8SZN - chains W and X of the 7 polymer chains in the assembly; structure by X-ray diffraction, 2.33 A resolution.

Chain W (and X):
Protein: ATP-dependent Clp protease proteolytic subunit
From: Neisseria meningitidis
Notes: EC 3.4.21.92; chain X of this document is another copy of the same molecule, construct and numbering; everything in this record applies to it too
Reference sequence: Q9JZ38 (CLPP_NEIMB); residues 1-204 here = UniProt positions 1-204
Amino-acid sequence (204 residues; each row starts with the number of its first residue):
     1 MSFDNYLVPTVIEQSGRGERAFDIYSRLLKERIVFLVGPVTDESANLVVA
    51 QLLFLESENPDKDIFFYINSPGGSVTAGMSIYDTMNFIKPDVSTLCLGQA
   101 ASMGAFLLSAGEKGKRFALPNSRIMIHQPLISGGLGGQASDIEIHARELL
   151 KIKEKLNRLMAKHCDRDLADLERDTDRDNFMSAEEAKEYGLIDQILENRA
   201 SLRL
Disordered / not traced: 1-9, 134-135, 202-204 (chain X: 1-6, 134, 202-204)
Small-molecule neighbours:
  - X3O (2-{bis[5-(trifluoromethyl)pyridin-2-yl]phosphoryl}-2-methyl-N-(2-{[2-(trifluoromethyl)phenyl]sulfanyl}ethyl)propanamide), molecule 1: Arg-27, Leu-28, Glu-31, Ile-33, Phe-65, Tyr-67, Leu-95, Leu-97, Phe-117, Leu-119, Leu-196, Arg-199, Ser-201
  - X3O, molecule 2: Leu-53, Phe-54, Ser-57, Thr-84, Phe-87, Ile-88

How chain W and chain X interact:
Contacting residue pairs (58; chain W residue first):
  Glu-13(W) / Val-8(X)
  Arg-20(W) / Glu-13(X)
  Arg-20(W) / Glu-19(X)  salt bridge
  Phe-22(W) / Glu-13(X)
  Ser-26(W) / Thr-10(X)
  Ser-26(W) / Val-11(X)  hydrogen bond (side chain-backbone)
  Leu-29(W) / Thr-10(X)
  Leu-29(W) / Ile-12(X)  hydrophobic
  Asp-42(W) / Val-37(X)
  Asp-42(W) / Gly-38(X)
  Asp-42(W) / Asn-69(X)
  Asn-46(W) / Tyr-25(X)  hydrogen bond
  Asn-46(W) / Phe-35(X)
  Asn-46(W) / Val-37(X)
  Asn-46(W) / Leu-97(X)
  Leu-47(W) / Leu-7(X)  hydrophobic
  Leu-47(W) / Val-8(X)
  Leu-47(W) / Tyr-25(X)  hydrogen bond (backbone-side chain)
  Val-49(W) / Leu-97(X)  hydrophobic
  Ala-50(W) / Ile-24(X)
  Ala-50(W) / Tyr-25(X)  hydrophobic
  Ala-50(W) / Leu-28(X)  hydrophobic
  Gln-51(W) / Thr-10(X)
  Gln-51(W) / Ile-24(X)
  Leu-53(W) / Tyr-67(X)
  Phe-54(W) / Ile-12(X)  hydrophobic
  Phe-54(W) / Ile-24(X)  hydrophobic
  Glu-56(W) / Arg-199(X)  salt bridge
  Glu-58(W) / Glu-13(X)
  Thr-76(W) / Gly-98(X)
  Thr-76(W) / Gln-99(X)
  Thr-76(W) / Arg-123(X)
  Met-79(W) / Asn-121(X)
  Ser-80(W) / Leu-97(X)
  Ser-80(W) / Gly-98(X)
  Tyr-82(W) / Asn-121(X)
  Asp-83(W) / Leu-119(X)
  Asp-83(W) / Pro-120(X)
  Asp-83(W) / Asn-121(X)  hydrogen bond
  Asp-83(W) / Ser-122(X)
  Asn-86(W) / Asn-198(X)
  Phe-87(W) / Leu-119(X)  hydrophobic
  Phe-87(W) / Leu-196(X)  hydrophobic
  Phe-87(W) / Glu-197(X)
  Phe-87(W) / Asn-198(X)
  Phe-87(W) / Arg-199(X)  hydrogen bond (backbone-backbone)
  Gln-138(W) / Arg-177(X)  hydrogen bond
  Ser-140(W) / Arg-177(X)
  Asp-141(W) / Arg-177(X)  salt bridge
  Ile-144(W) / Arg-177(X)
  Ile-144(W) / Asp-178(X)
  His-145(W) / Asp-178(X)  salt bridge
  His-145(W) / Phe-180(X)
  Glu-148(W) / Arg-123(X)
  Glu-148(W) / Phe-180(X)
  Ile-152(W) / Arg-123(X)
  Lys-155(W) / Asn-121(X)
  Leu-159(W) / Asn-121(X)
Also at the interface, not in a pair above, chain W (35 interface residues in all): Asp-23, Tyr-25, Glu-43, Thr-84
Also at the interface, not in a pair above, chain X (32 interface residues in all): Pro-9, Arg-27

Overview:
Chain W and chain X form an interface of 35 and 32 residues respectively; the contacts include 6 hydrogen
bonds and 4 salt bridges. Polar pairs include Arg-20(W)/Glu-19(X), Glu-56(W)/Arg-199(X) and
Asp-141(W)/Arg-177(X). Bound to chain W: compound X3O.
Chain W and chain X are both ATP-dependent Clp protease proteolytic subunit (Neisseria meningitidis); the
structure, Crystal structure of Neisseria meningitidis ClpP protease in complex with phosphine oxide compound
ACP6-12, was determined by X-ray diffraction (same publication as 8SZM).
